Entry 7NPU (electron microscopy, 4.48 A resolution (low resolution: residue-level contacts below are approximate; hydrogen-bond / salt-bridge calls are withheld)); this record covers chains B2 and D5 of the 24 polymer chains in the assembly.

== Chain B2 ==
Name: ESX-5 secretion system ATPase EccB5
From: Mycobacterium tuberculosis (strain ATCC 25618 / H37Rv)
Notes: EC 3.6.-.-
UniProt: P9WNQ9 (ECCB5_MYCTU); numbering as in UniProt (aligned over 1-506)
Amino-acid sequence (506 residues; numbered 1 to 506; the number before each row is that of its first residue):
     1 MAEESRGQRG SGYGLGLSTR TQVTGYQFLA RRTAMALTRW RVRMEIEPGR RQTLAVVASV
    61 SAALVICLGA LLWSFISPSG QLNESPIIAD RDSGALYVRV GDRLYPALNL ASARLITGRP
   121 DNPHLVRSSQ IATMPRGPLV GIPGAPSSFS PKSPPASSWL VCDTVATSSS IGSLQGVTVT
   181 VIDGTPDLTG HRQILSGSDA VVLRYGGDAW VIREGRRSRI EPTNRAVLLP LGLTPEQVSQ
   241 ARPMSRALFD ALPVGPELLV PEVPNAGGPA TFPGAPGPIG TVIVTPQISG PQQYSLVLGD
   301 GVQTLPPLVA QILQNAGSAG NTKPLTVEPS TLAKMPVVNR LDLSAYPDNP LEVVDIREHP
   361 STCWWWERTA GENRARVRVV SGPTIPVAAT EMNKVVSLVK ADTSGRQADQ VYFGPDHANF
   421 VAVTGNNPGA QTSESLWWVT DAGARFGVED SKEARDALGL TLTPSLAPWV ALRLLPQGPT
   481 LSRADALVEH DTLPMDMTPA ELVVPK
Not modelled in the structure: 1-9, 84-506

== Chain D5 ==
Name: ESX-5 secretion system protein EccD5
From: Mycobacterium tuberculosis (strain ATCC 25618 / H37Rv)
UniProt: P9WNP9 (ECCD5_MYCTU); numbering as in UniProt (aligned over 1-503)
Amino-acid sequence (503 residues; row label = number of the first residue in the row):
     1 MTAVADAPQA DIEGVASPQA VVVGVMAGEG VQIGVLLDAN APVSVMTDPL LKVVNSRLRE
    61 LGEAPLEATG RGRWALCLVD GAPLRATQSL TEQDVYDGDR LWIRFIADTE RRSQVIEHIS
   121 TAVASDLSKR FARIDPIVAV QVGASMVATG VVLATGVLGW WRWHHNTWLT TIYTAVIGVL
   181 VLAVAMLLLM RAKTDADRRV ADIMLMSAIM PVTVAAAAAP PGPVGSPQAV LGFGVLTVAA
   241 ALALRFTGRR LGIYTTIVII GALTMLAALA RMVAATSAVT LLSSLLLICV VAYHAAPALS
   301 RRLAGIRLPV FPSATSRWVF EARPDLPTTV VVSGGSAPVL EGPSSVRDVL LQAERARSFL
   361 SGLLTGLGVM VVVCMTSLCD PHTGQRWLPL ILAGFTSGFL LLRGRSYVDR WQSITLAGTA
   421 VIIAAAVCVR YALELSSPLA VSIVAAILVL LPAAGMAAAA HVPHTIYSPL FRKFVEWIEY
   481 LCLMPIFPLA LWLMNVYAAI RYR
Not modelled in the structure: 1-18

== How chain B2 and chain D5 interact ==
Contacting residue pairs (14; chain B2 residue first):
  Gly12(B2) - Arg472(D5)
  Tyr13(B2) - Pro463(D5)
  Tyr13(B2) - Thr465(D5)
  Tyr13(B2) - Ile466(D5)
  Gly14(B2) - Val462(D5)
  Gly14(B2) - Thr465(D5)
  Gly14(B2) - Arg472(D5)
  Gly16(B2) - Arg405(D5)
  Gly16(B2) - Arg472(D5)
  Leu17(B2) - Arg405(D5)
  Leu17(B2) - Glu476(D5)
  Ser18(B2) - Arg472(D5)
  Ser18(B2) - Lys473(D5)
  Tyr26(B2) - Ser468(D5)
Other interface residues (no listed pair), chain B2 (10 interface residues in all): Leu15, Gln22, Val23
Other interface residues (no listed pair), chain D5 (15 interface residues in all): His464, Tyr467, Pro469, Leu470, Phe471, Val475

== In short ==
Chain B2 and chain D5 form an interface of 10 and 15 residues respectively.
Here chain B2 is ESX-5 secretion system ATPase EccB5 and chain D5 is ESX-5 secretion system protein EccD5,
both from Mycobacterium tuberculosis (strain ATCC 25618 / H37Rv). Entry 7NPU (MycP5-free ESX-5 inner membrane
complex, state I) was determined by electron microscopy (same publication as 7NP7, 7NPR, 7NPV, 7NPS and 7NPT).
